PDB entry 6PST | electron microscopy, 3.00 A resolution | chains N and J of the 10 polymer chains in the assembly

[Chain N]
Name: Protein TraR
From: Escherichia coli
UniProt: P41065 (TRAR_ECOLI); residue numbers follow UniProt; this construct covers 2-73
Chain sequence (72 residues; numbered 2 to 73; the number before each row is that of its first residue):
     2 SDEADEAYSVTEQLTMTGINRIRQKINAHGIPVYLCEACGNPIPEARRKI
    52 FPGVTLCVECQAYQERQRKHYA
Curated features (UniProtKB/Swiss-Prot):
  - zinc finger: Cys37 to Cys61 (dksA C4-type)
Bound ions: Zn2+: Cys37, Cys40, Cys58, Cys61
Residues lining bound ligands: chapso (1N7): Ser10, Glu13, Gln14, Met17, Thr18, Asn21

[Chain J]
Name: DNA-directed RNA polymerase subunit beta'
From: Escherichia coli
Notes: EC 2.7.7.6
UniProt: P0A8T7 (RPOC_ECOLI); numbering as in UniProt (aligned over 2-1407)
Chain sequence (1430 residues; row label = number of the first residue in the row):
     1 VKDLLKFLKAQTKTEEFDAIKIALASPDMIRSWSFGEVKKPETINYRTFK
    51 PERDGLFCARIFGPVKDYECLCGKYKRLKHRGVICEKCGVEVTQTKVRRE
   101 RMGHIELASPTAHIWFLKSLPSRIGLLLDMPLRDIERVLYFESYVVIEGG
   151 MTNLERQQILTEEQYLDALEEFGDEFDAKMGAEAIQALLKSMDLEQECEQ
   201 LREELNETNSETKRKKLTKRIKLLEAFVQSGNKPEWMILTVLPVLPPDLR
   251 PLVPLDGGRFATSDLNDLYRRVINRNNRLKRLLDLAAPDIIVRNEKRMLQ
   301 EAVDALLDNGRRGRAITGSNKRPLKSLADMIKGKQGRFRQNLLGKRVDYS
   351 GRSVITVGPYLRLHQCGLPKKMALELFKPFIYGKLELRGLATTIKAAKKM
   401 VEREEAVVWDILDEVIREHPVLLNRAPTLHRLGIQAFEPVLIEGKAIQLH
   451 PLVCAAYNADFDGDQMAVHVPLTLEAQLEARALMMSTNNILSPANGEPII
   501 VPSQDVVLGLYYMTRDCVNAKGEGMVLTGPKEAERLYRSGLASLHARVKV
   551 RITEYEKDANGELVAKTSLKDTTVGRAILWMIVPKGLPYSIVNQALGKKA
   601 ISKMLNTCYRILGLKPTVIFADQIMYTGFAYAARSGASVGIDDMVIPEKK
   651 HEIISEAEAEVAEIQEQFQSGLVTAGERYNKVIDIWAAANDRVSKAMMDN
   701 LQTETVINRDGQEEKQVSFNSIYMMADSGARGSAAQIRQLAGMRGLMAKP
   751 DGSIIETPITANFREGLNVLQYFISTHGARKGLADTALKTANSGYLTRRL
   801 VDVAQDLVVTEDDCGTHEGIMMTPVIEGGDVKEPLRDRVLGRVTAEDVLK
   851 PGTADILVPRNTLLHEQWCDLLEENSVDAVKVRSVVSCDTDFGVCAHCYG
   901 RDLARGHIINKGEAIGVIAAQSIGEPGTQLTMRTFHIGGAASRAAAESSI
   951 QVKNKGSIKLSNVKSVVNSSGKLVITSRNTELKLIDEFGRTKESYKVPYG
  1001 AVLAKGDGEQVAGGETVANWDPHTMPVITEVSGFVRFTDMIDGQTITRQT
  1051 DELTGLSSLVVLDSAERTAGGKDLRPALKIVDAQGNDVLIPGTDMPAQYF
  1101 LPGKAIVQLEDGVQISSGDTLARIPQESGGTKDITGGLPRVADLFEARRP
  1151 KEPAILAEISGIVSFGKETKGKRRLVITPVDGSDPYEEMIPKWRQLNVFE
  1201 GERVERGDVISDGPEAPHDILRLRGVHAVTRYIVNEVQDVYRLQGVKIND
  1251 KHIEVIVRQMLRKATIVNAGSSDFLEGEQVEYSRVKIANRELEANGKVGA
  1301 TYSRDLLGITKASLATESFISAASFQETTRVLTEAAVAGKRDELRGLKEN
  1351 VIVGRLIPAGTGYAYHQDRMRRRAAGEAPAAPQVTAEDASASLAELLNAG
  1401 LGGSDNELELEVLFQGPSSGHHHHHHHHHH
Unresolved in the structure: 1-15, 938-1133, 1376-1430
Construct notes: expression tag (1, 1408-1430)
Curated features (UniProtKB/Swiss-Prot):
  - binding site (Zn(2+)): Cys70, Cys72, Cys85, Cys88, Cys814, Cys888, Cys895, Cys898
  - binding site (Mg(2+)): Asp460, Asp462, Asp464
  - modified residue: Lys983 (N6-acetyllysine)
  - mutagenesis: Gln504 (Q504P: Resistant to antibiotics salinamide A and B), Asn690 (N690D: Resistant to antibiotics salinamide A and B), Met697 (M697V: Resistant to antibiotics salinamide A and B), Ala735 (A735T: Resistant to antibiotics salinamide A and B), Arg738 (R738C/H/P/S: Resistant to antibiotics salinamide A and B), Ala748 (A748E: Resistant to antibiotics salinamide A and B), Pro758 (P758S/T: Resistant to antibiotics salinamide A and B), Phe763 (F763C: Resistant to antibiotics salinamide A and B), Ser775 (S775A: Resistant to antibiotics salinamide A and B), Ala779 (A779T/V: Resistant to antibiotics salinamide A and B), Arg780 (R780C: Resistant to antibiotics salinamide A and B), Gly782 (G782A/C: Resistant to antibiotics salinamide A and B), 1 further mutagenesis entry in UniProt
Bound ions: Zn2+ site 1: Cys70, Cys72, Cys85, Cys88; Mg2+: Asp460, Asp462, Asp464; Zn2+ site 2: Cys814, Cys888, Cys895, Cys898
Residues lining bound ligands: chapso (1N7): Gln929, Phe935, Ile937, Leu1243, Gln1244
From the paper describing this entry:
  - binding site for the 85-nt DNA strand: Tyr46, Arg47

[How chain N and chain J interact]
Contacting residue pairs (51):
  Ser2(N) with Asn458(J), hydrogen bond; Asp460(J)
  Asp3(N) with Asp460(J); Asp462(J)
  Glu4(N) with Leu783(J); Thr786(J)
  Glu7(N) with Thr786(J), hydrogen bond
  Ala8(N) with Gly782(J); Leu783(J); Thr786(J)
  Tyr9(N) with Gln736(J); Gln739(J)
  Val11(N) with Gly782(J)
  Thr12(N) with Gly778(J), hydrogen bond (side chain-backbone); Gly782(J)
  Gln14(N) with Thr931(J); Phe935(J)
  Leu15(N) with Ala748(J), hydrophobic; Lys749(J); Gly752(J); Lys781(J)
  Thr16(N) with Ala748(J); Ile754(J)
  Gly19(N) with Ile754(J)
  Ile20(N) with Ile754(J)
  Arg22(N) with Gly752(J), hydrogen bond (side chain-backbone)
  Ile23(N) with Tyr679(J), hydrophobic; Asn680(J); Ile683(J), hydrophobic
  Arg24(N) with Asp684(J), salt bridge; Ala687(J); Ala688(J)
  Lys26(N) with Asn680(J)
  Ile27(N) with Asp684(J)
  Ala47(N) with Leu672(J), hydrophobic
  Arg48(N) with Leu672(J), hydrogen bond (side chain-backbone); Val673(J); Glu677(J), salt bridge
  Ile51(N) with Gln667(J); Leu672(J), hydrophobic
  Phe52(N) with Val673(J), hydrophobic; Glu677(J); Lys681(J)
  Val59(N) with Gly671(J); Thr674(J)
  Gln62(N) with Thr674(J); Glu677(J)
  Ala63(N) with Thr674(J)
  Glu66(N) with Thr674(J), hydrogen bond; Gly676(J); Glu677(J), hydrogen bond (side chain-backbone)
Other interface residues (no listed pair), chain N (28 interface residues in all): Thr18, Val55
Other interface residues (no listed pair), chain J (38 interface residues in all): Ala675, Asp691, Ala735, Leu746, Ala779, Asp785, Ala787, His936

[Overview]
28 residues of chain N and 38 residues of chain J are in contact; the contacts include 7 hydrogen bonds and 2
salt bridges. Among the polar pairs are Arg24(N)-Asp684(J), Arg48(N)-Glu677(J) and Ser2(N)-Asn458(J). Chapso
is bound between chain N and chain J. The paper reports a binding site for the 85-nt DNA strand at Tyr46(J)
and Arg47(J).
Here chain N is Protein TraR and chain J is DNA-directed RNA polymerase subunit beta', both from Escherichia
coli. Entry 6PST (Escherichia coli RNA polymerase promoter unwinding intermediate (TRPi1.5b) with TraR and
mutant rpsT P2 promoter) was determined by electron microscopy (same publication as 6PSQ, 6PSR, 6PSS, 6PSU,
6PSV and 6PSW).
